8TZX - chains A and C of the 3 polymer chains in the assembly; structure by X-ray diffraction, 3.15 A resolution.

# Chain A
Molecule: Protein cereblon
Source organism: Homo sapiens
Reference sequence: Q96SW2 (CRBN_HUMAN); residues 70-442 here = UniProt positions 70-442
Amino-acid sequence (373 residues; numbered 70 to 442; the number before each row is that of its first residue):
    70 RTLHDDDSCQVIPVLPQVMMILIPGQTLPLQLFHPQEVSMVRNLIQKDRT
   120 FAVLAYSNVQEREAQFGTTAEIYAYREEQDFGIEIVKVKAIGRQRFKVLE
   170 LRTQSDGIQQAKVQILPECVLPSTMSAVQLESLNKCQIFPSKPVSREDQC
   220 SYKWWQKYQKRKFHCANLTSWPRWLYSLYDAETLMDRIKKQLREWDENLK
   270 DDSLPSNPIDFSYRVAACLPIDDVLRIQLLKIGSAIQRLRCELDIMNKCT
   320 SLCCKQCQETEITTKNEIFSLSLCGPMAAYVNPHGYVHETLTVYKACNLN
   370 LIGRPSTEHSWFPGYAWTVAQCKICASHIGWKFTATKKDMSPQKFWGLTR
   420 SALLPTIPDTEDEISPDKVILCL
Not modelled in the structure: 70-76, 103-117, 127-132, 173-177, 215-219, 429-442
Ion coordination: Zn2+: Cys323, Cys326, Cys391, Cys394
Small-molecule neighbours: WIZ (U3I; (3S)-3-(5-{(1R)-1-[(2R)-1-ethylpiperidin-2-yl]ethoxy}-1-oxo-1,3-dihydro-2H-isoindol-2-yl)piperidine-2,6-dione): Asn351, Pro352, His353, Glu377, His378, Ser379, Trp380, Trp386, Trp400, Phe402
Swiss-Prot annotation at these positions:
  - binding site (Zn(2+)): Cys323, Cys326, Cys391, Cys394
  - binding site ((S)-thalidomide): His378, Trp380, Trp386

# Chain C
Molecule: Protein Wiz
Source organism: Homo sapiens
Reference sequence: O95785 (WIZ_HUMAN); residue numbers follow UniProt; this construct covers 867-895
Amino-acid sequence (30 residues; numbered 866 to 895; the number before each row is that of its first residue):
   866 SQSLTTCEVCGACFETRKGLSSHARSHLRQ
Not modelled in the structure: 866-867, 894-895
Differences from the reference sequence: expression tag (866)
Ion coordination: Zn2+: Cys872, Cys875, His888, His892
Small-molecule neighbours: WIZ (U3I; (3S)-3-(5-{(1R)-1-[(2R)-1-ethylpiperidin-2-yl]ethoxy}-1-oxo-1,3-dihydro-2H-isoindol-2-yl)piperidine-2,6-dione): Thr871, Cys872, Glu873, Val874, Cys875, Gly876
Swiss-Prot annotation at these positions:
  - zinc finger: Thr870 to His892 (C2H2-type 7)
  - cross-link: Lys883 (Glycyl lysine isopeptide (Lys-Gly) (interchain with G-Cter in SUMO2))

# Interface between chain A and chain C
Residue-residue contacts (19):
  Asn351(A) - Glu873(C)  hydrogen bond (side chain-backbone)
  Asn351(A) - Val874(C)  hydrogen bond (side chain-backbone)
  His353(A) - Glu873(C)  salt bridge
  Tyr355(A) - Glu873(C)
  Tyr355(A) - Val874(C)  hydrophobic
  His357(A) - Val874(C)  hydrogen bond (side chain-backbone)
  Ile371(A) - Phe879(C)  hydrophobic
  Trp386(A) - Cys875(C)
  Trp386(A) - Gly876(C)
  Val388(A) - Cys875(C)
  Val388(A) - Gly876(C)
  Val388(A) - Ala877(C)
  Gln390(A) - His888(C)  hydrogen bond
  Gln390(A) - Ser891(C)
  Ala395(A) - Ser891(C)
  His397(A) - Cys875(C)
  His397(A) - Ser891(C)
  His397(A) - His892(C)
  Trp400(A) - Cys875(C)  hydrogen bond (side chain-backbone)
Also at the interface, not in a pair above, chain A (12 interface residues in all): Ser396

# In short
12 residues of chain A face 9 of chain C across their interface; the contacts include 5 hydrogen bonds and 1
salt bridge. Polar pairs include His353(A)-Glu873(C), Asn351(A)-Glu873(C) and Asn351(A)-Val874(C). WIZ is
bound between chain A and chain C.
Chain A is Protein cereblon and chain C is Protein Wiz, both from Homo sapiens; the structure, Ternary complex
structure of Cereblon-DDB1 bound to WIZ(ZF7) and the molecular glue dWIZ-1, was determined by X-ray
diffraction.
